8TW2 - chains AL and GQ of the 240 polymer chains in the assembly; structure by electron microscopy, 3.39 A resolution.

== Chain AL (and GQ) ==
Protein: Coat protein
Organism: Acinetobacter phage AP205
Notes: chain GQ of this document is another copy of the same molecule, construct and numbering; everything in this record applies to it too
UniProtKB: Q9AZ42 (Q9AZ42_9VIRU); residues 1-129 here correspond to UniProt positions 2-130 (UniProt number = residue number + 1)
Chain sequence (129 residues; numbered 1 to 129; the number before each row is that of its first residue):
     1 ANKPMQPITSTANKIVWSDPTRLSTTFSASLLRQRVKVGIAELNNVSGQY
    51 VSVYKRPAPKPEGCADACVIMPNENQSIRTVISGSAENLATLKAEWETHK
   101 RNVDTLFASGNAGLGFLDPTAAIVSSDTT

== How chain AL and chain GQ interact ==
Pairs across the interface - 11 pairs, chain AL then chain GQ:
  E62(AL) with C68(GQ), hydrogen bond (backbone-side chain)
  G63(AL) with C68(GQ), hydrogen bond (backbone-side chain)
  C64(AL) with C68(GQ)
  N111(AL) with Q6(GQ)
  L114(AL) with P20(GQ)
  F116(AL) with Q6(GQ); I8(GQ), hydrophobic; S18(GQ); D19(GQ); P20(GQ), hydrophobic; L23(GQ), hydrophobic

== In short ==
The interface between chain AL and chain GQ involves 6 residues on one side and 7 on the other, with 2
hydrogen bonds. Polar pairs include E62(AL)-C68(GQ) and G63(AL)-C68(GQ).
Chain AL and chain GQ are both Coat protein (Acinetobacter phage AP205); the structure, Acinetobacter phage
AP205 T=4 VLP, was determined by electron microscopy (same publication as 8TOB, 8TOC, 8TV9, 8TVA and 8TWC).
